PDB entry 7T6V | electron microscopy, 3.10 A resolution | chains A and E of the 6 polymer chains in the assembly

# Chain A
Molecule: Guanine nucleotide-binding protein G(i) subunit alpha-1
From: Homo sapiens
Reference sequence: P63096 (GNAI1_HUMAN); numbering as in UniProt (aligned over 2-354)
Amino-acid sequence (353 residues; each row starts with the number of its first residue):
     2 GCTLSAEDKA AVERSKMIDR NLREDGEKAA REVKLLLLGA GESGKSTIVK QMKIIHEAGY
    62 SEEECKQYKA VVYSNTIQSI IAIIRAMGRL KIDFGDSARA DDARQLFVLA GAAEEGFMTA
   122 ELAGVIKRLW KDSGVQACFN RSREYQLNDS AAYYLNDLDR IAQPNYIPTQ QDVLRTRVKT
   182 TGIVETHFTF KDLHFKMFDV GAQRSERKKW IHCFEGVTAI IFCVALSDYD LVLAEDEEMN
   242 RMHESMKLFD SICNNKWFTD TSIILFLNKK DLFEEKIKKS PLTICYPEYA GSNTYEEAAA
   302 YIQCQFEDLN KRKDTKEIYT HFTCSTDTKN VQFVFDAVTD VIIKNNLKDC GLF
Disordered / not traced: 2-4, 56-181, 234-240
Differences from the reference sequence: conflict Ala203 (Gly in P63096), Ser326 (Ala in P63096)
Swiss-Prot annotation at these positions:
  - region: Lys35 to Thr48 (G1 motif), Asp173 to Thr181 (G2 motif), Phe196 to Gly202, Gln204, Arg205 (G3 motif), Ile265 to Asp272 (G4 motif), Thr324, Cys325, Thr327 to Thr329 (G5 motif)
  - binding site (GTP): Glu43 to Thr48, Ser151, Leu175 to Thr181, Asp200 to Gly202, Gln204, Asn269 to Asp272
  - binding site (Mg(2+)): Ser47, Thr181
  - modified residue: Arg178 (ADP-ribosylarginine), Gln204 (Deamidated glutamine), Cys351 (ADP-ribosylcysteine)
  - lipidation: Gly2 (N-myristoyl glycine), Cys3 (S-palmitoyl cysteine)
  - natural variant: Gly40 (G40C: In NEDHISB; G40R: In NEDHISB), Gly45 (G45D: In NEDHISB), Thr48 (T48I: In NEDHISB; T48K: In NEDHISB), Gln52 (Q52P: In NEDHISB), Ser75 (deletion: In NEDHISB; uncertain significance), Gln172 (deletion: In NEDHISB), Asp173 (D173V: In NEDHISB), Glu186 to Phe189 (deletion: In NEDHISB; uncertain significance), Cys224 (C224Y: In NEDHISB), Lys270 (K270N: In NEDHISB; K270R: In NEDHISB), Asp272 (D272G: In NEDHISB), Val332 (V332E: In NEDHISB; uncertain significance)
  - mutagenesis: Gly42 (G42R: Abolishes switch to an activated conformation and dissociation from beta and gamma subunits upon GTP binding. Abolishes interaction with RGS family members), Glu116 (E116L: Enhances interaction (inactive GDP-bound) with RGS14), Gln147 (Q147L: Enhances interaction (inactive GDP-bound) with RGS14), Glu245 (E245L: Enhances interaction (inactive GDP-bound) with RGS14)

# Chain E
Molecule: scFv16
Notes: antibody fragment or engineered binder
Amino-acid sequence (247 residues; row label = number of the first residue in the row; note: 2 numbers in that range are skipped by the numbering (no residue carries them; nothing is unmodelled there); a row labelled like 121A-121O holds insertion residues (121A, then the next letters in order)):
     2 VQLVESGGGL VQPGGSRKLS CSASGFAFSS FGMHWVRQAP EKGLEWVAYI SSGSGTIYYA
    62 DTVKGRFTIS RDDPKNTLFL QMTSLRSEDT AMYYCVRSIY YYGSSPFDFW GQGTTLTVSS
121A-121O GGGGSGGGGSGGGGS
   124 SDIVMTQATS SVPVTPGESV SISCRSSKSL LHSNGNTYLY WFLQRPGQSP QLLIYRMSNL
   184 ASGVPERFSG SGSGTAFTLT ISRLEAEDVG VYYCMQHLEY PLTFGAGTKL EL
Disordered / not traced: 121A-121O
Disulfides: Cys147-Cys217

# Chain A / chain E interface
Pairs across the interface (20; chain A residue first):
  Leu5(A) with His155(E)
  Ser6(A) with His155(E)
  Ala7(A) with His155(E); Tyr161(E), hydrophobic; Leu221(E)
  Glu8(A) with Tyr101(E); Pro107(E); Tyr161(E); Tyr163(E), hydrogen bond; His220(E), salt bridge
  Ala11(A) with Tyr101(E), hydrophobic
  Ala12(A) with Tyr101(E)
  Glu14(A) with Ser52(E), hydrogen bond; Thr57(E), hydrogen bond
  Arg15(A) with Ser31(E); Ile100(E); Tyr101(E); Tyr102(E)
  Met18(A) with Ser53(E); Gly54(E)
Interface residues without a listed pair, chain A (10 interface residues in all): Asp9
Interface residues without a listed pair, chain E (17 interface residues in all): Tyr50, Asn157, Arg179

# In short
10 residues of chain A and 17 residues of chain E are in contact; the contacts include 3 hydrogen bonds and 1
salt bridge. Polar contacts include Glu8(A)-His220(E), Glu8(A)-Tyr163(E) and Glu14(A)-Ser52(E).
Here chain A is Guanine nucleotide-binding protein G(i) subunit alpha-1 (Homo sapiens) and chain E is scFv16.
Entry 7T6V (Structure of the human FPR2-Gi complex with fMLFII) was determined by electron microscopy,
deposited together with 7T6S, 7T6T and 7T6U.
